Entry 8HO1 (X-ray diffraction, 2.00 A resolution); this record covers chain A.

[Chain A]
Name: Cytochrome P450-F5053
From: Streptomyces sp. NRRL F-5053
UniProt: A0A8I3B027 (A0A8I3B027_9ACTN); residue numbers follow UniProt; this construct covers 1-398
Amino-acid sequence (398 residues; numbered 1 to 398; the number before each row is that of its first residue):
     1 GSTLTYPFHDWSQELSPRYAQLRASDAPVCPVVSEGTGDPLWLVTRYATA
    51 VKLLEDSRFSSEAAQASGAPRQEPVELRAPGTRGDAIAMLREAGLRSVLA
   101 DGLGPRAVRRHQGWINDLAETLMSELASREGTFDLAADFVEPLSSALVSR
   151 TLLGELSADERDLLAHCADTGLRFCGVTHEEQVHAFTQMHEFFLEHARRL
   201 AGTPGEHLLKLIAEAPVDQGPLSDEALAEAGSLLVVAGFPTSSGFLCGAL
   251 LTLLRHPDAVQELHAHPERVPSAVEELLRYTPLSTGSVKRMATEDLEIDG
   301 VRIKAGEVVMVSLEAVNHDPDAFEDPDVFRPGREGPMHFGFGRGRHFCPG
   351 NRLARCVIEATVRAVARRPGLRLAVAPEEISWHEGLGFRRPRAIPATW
Not modelled in the structure: 1-3, 218-220
Differences from the reference sequence: engineered mutation Gly387 (Phe in A0A8I3B027)
Bound ions: heme Fe near Cys348 (its only coordinating residue here)
Residues lining bound ligands: heme (HEM): Ile87, Arg91, Leu103, Leu147, Leu152, Leu233, Leu234, Ala237, Gly238, Thr241, Ser242, Phe245, Leu278, Leu283, Val288, Arg290, Leu313, Gly340, Phe341, Gly342, Arg345, His346, Cys348, Pro349, Gly350, Leu353, Ala354
Reported in the primary citation:
  - specificity-determining residues: Glu73, Phe388
  - mutagenesis - E73S: increased catalytic activity on 5/6/7/8F-cWLPL
  - contacts within the chain: Arg71-Glu73 (proposed by the authors, not directly observed)
  - mutagenesis - F388N: increased catalytic activity on 7Cl-cWLPL

[Overview]
Bound to chain A: heme. From the paper: E73S increases catalytic activity on 5/6/7/8F-cWLPL; specificity
determinants Glu73 and Phe388.
Chain A is Cytochrome P450-F5053 (Streptomyces sp. NRRL F-5053); the structure, Crystal structure of
cytochrome P450 NasF5053 mutant F387G, was determined by X-ray diffraction (same publication as 8HNY, 8HNZ and
8HO0).
